PDB entry 8QP8 | electron microscopy, 3.50 A resolution | chains C and A of the 15 polymer chains in the assembly

[Chain C]
Molecule: 116 kDa U5 small nuclear ribonucleoprotein component
From: Homo sapiens
UniProtKB: Q15029 (U5S1_HUMAN); residues 1-972 here = UniProt positions 1-972
Chain sequence (972 residues; numbered 1 to 972; the number before each row is that of its first residue):
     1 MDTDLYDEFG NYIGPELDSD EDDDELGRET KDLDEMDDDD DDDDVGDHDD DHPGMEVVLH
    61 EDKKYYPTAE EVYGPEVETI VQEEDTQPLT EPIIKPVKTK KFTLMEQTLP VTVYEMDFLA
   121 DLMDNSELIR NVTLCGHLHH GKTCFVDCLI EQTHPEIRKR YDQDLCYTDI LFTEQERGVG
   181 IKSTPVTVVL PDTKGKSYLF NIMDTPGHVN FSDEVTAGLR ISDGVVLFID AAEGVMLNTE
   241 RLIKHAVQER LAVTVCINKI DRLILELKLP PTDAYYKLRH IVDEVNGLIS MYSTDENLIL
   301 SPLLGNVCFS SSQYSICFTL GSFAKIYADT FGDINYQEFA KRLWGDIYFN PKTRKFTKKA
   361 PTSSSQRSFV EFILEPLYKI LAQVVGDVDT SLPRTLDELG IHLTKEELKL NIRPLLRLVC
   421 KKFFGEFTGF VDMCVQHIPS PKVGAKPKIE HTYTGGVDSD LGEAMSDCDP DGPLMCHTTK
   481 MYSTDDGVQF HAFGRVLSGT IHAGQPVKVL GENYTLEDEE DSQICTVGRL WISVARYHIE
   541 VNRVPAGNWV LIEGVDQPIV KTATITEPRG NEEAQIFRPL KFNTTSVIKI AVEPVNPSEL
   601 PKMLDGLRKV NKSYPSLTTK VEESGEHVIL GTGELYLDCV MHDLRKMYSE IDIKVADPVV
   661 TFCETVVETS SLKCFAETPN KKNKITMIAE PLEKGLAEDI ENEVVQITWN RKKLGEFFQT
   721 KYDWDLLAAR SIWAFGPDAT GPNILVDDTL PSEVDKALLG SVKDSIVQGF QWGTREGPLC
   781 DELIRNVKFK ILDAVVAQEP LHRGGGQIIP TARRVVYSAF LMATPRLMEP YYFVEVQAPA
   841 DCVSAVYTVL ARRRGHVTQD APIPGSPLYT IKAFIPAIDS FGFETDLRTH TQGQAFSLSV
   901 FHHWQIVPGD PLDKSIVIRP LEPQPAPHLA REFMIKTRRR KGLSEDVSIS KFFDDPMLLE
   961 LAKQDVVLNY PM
Disordered / not traced: 1-104, 957-972
UniProt features mapped onto this chain:
  - binding site (GTP): G136 to T143, D204 to H208, N258 to D261
  - modified residue: M1 (N-acetylmethionine), S19 (Phosphoserine), T86 (Phosphothreonine)
  - cross-link: K64 (Glycyl lysine isopeptide (Lys-Gly) (interchain with G-Cter in SUMO1))
  - natural variant: R262 (R262W: In MFDM), C476 (C476R: In MFDM), L637 (L637R: In MFDM)

[Chain A]
Molecule: Pre-mRNA-processing-splicing factor 8
From: Homo sapiens
UniProtKB: Q6P2Q9 (PRP8_HUMAN); numbering as in UniProt (aligned over 1-2335)
Chain sequence (2335 residues; numbered 1 to 2335; the number before each row is that of its first residue):
     1 MAGVFPYRGP GNPVPGPLAP LPDYMSEEKL QEKARKWQQL QAKRYAEKRK FGFVDAQKED
    61 MPPEHVRKII RDHGDMTNRK FRHDKRVYLG ALKYMPHAVL KLLENMPMPW EQIRDVPVLY
   121 HITGAISFVN EIPWVIEPVY ISQWGSMWIM MRREKRDRRH FKRMRFPPFD DEEPPLDYAD
   181 NILDVEPLEA IQLELDPEED APVLDWFYDH QPLRDSRKYV NGSTYQRWQF TLPMMSTLYR
   241 LANQLLTDLV DDNYFYLFDL KAFFTSKALN MAIPGGPKFE PLVRDINLQD EDWNEFNDIN
   301 KIIIRQPIRT EYKIAFPYLY NNLPHHVHLT WYHTPNVVFI KTEDPDLPAF YFDPLINPIS
   361 HRHSVKSQEP LPDDDEEFEL PEFVEPFLKD TPLYTDNTAN GIALLWAPRP FNLRSGRTRR
   421 ALDIPLVKNW YREHCPAGQP VKVRVSYQKL LKYYVLNALK HRPPKAQKKR YLFRSFKATK
   481 FFQSTKLDWV EVGLQVCRQG YNMLNLLIHR KNLNYLHLDY NFNLKPVKTL TTKERKKSRF
   541 GNAFHLCREV LRLTKLVVDS HVQYRLGNVD AFQLADGLQY IFAHVGQLTG MYRYKYKLMR
   601 QIRMCKDLKH LIYYRFNTGP VGKGPGCGFW AAGWRVWLFF MRGITPLLER WLGNLLARQF
   661 EGRHSKGVAK TVTKQRVESH FDLELRAAVM HDILDMMPEG IKQNKARTIL QHLSEAWRCW
   721 KANIPWKVPG LPTPIENMIL RYVKAKADWW TNTAHYNRER IRRGATVDKT VCKKNLGRLT
   781 RLYLKAEQER QHNYLKDGPY ITAEEAVAVY TTTVHWLESR RFSPIPFPPL SYKHDTKLLI
   841 LALERLKEAY SVKSRLNQSQ REELGLIEQA YDNPHEALSR IKRHLLTQRA FKEVGIEFMD
   901 LYSHLVPVYD VEPLEKITDA YLDQYLWYEA DKRRLFPPWI KPADTEPPPL LVYKWCQGIN
   961 NLQDVWETSE GECNVMLESR FEKMYEKIDL TLLNRLLRLI VDHNIADYMT AKNNVVINYK
  1021 DMNHTNSYGI IRGLQFASFI VQYYGLVMDL LVLGLHRASE MAGPPQMPND FLSFQDIATE
  1081 AAHPIRLFCR YIDRIHIFFR FTADEARDLI QRYLTEHPDP NNENIVGYNN KKCWPRDARM
  1141 RLMKHDVNLG RAVFWDIKNR LPRSVTTVQW ENSFVSVYSK DNPNLLFNMC GFECRILPKC
  1201 RTSYEEFTHK DGVWNLQNEV TKERTAQCFL RVDDESMQRF HNRVRQILMA SGSTTFTKIV
  1261 NKWNTALIGL MTYFREAVVN TQELLDLLVK CENKIQTRIK IGLNSKMPSR FPPVVFYTPK
  1321 ELGGLGMLSM GHVLIPQSDL RWSKQTDVGI THFRSGMSHE EDQLIPNLYR YIQPWESEFI
  1381 DSQRVWAEYA LKRQEAIAQN RRLTLEDLED SWDRGIPRIN TLFQKDRHTL AYDKGWRVRT
  1441 DFKQYQVLKQ NPFWWTHQRH DGKLWNLNNY RTDMIQALGG VEGILEHTLF KGTYFPTWEG
  1501 LFWEKASGFE ESMKWKKLTN AQRSGLNQIP NRRFTLWWSP TINRANVYVG FQVQLDLTGI
  1561 FMHGKIPTLK ISLIQIFRAH LWQKIHESIV MDLCQVFDQE LDALEIETVQ KETIHPRKSY
  1621 KMNSSCADIL LFASYKWNVS RPSLLADSKD VMDSTTTQKY WIDIQLRWGD YDSHDIERYA
  1681 RAKFLDYTTD NMSIYPSPTG VLIAIDLAYN LHSAYGNWFP GSKPLIQQAM AKIMKANPAL
  1741 YVLRERIRKG LQLYSSEPTE PYLSSQNYGE LFSNQIIWFV DDTNVYRVTI HKTFEGNLTT
  1801 KPINGAIFIF NPRTGQLFLK IIHTSVWAGQ KRLGQLAKWK TAEEVAALIR SLPVEEQPKQ
  1861 IIVTRKGMLD PLEVHLLDFP NIVIKGSELQ LPFQACLKVE KFGDLILKAT EPQMVLFNLY
  1921 DDWLKTISSY TAFSRLILIL RALHVNNDRA KVILKPDKTT ITEPHHIWPT LTDEEWIKVE
  1981 VQLKDLILAD YGKKNNVNVA SLTQSEIRDI ILGMEISAPS QQRQQIAEIE KQTKEQSQLT
  2041 ATQTRTVNKH GDEIITSTTS NYETQTFSSK TEWRVRAISA ANLHLRTNHI YVSSDDIKET
  2101 GYTYILPKNV LKKFICISDL RAQIAGYLYG VSPPDNPQVK EIRCIVMVPQ WGTHQTVHLP
  2161 GQLPQHEYLK EMEPLGWIHT QPNESPQLSP QDVTTHAKIM ADNPSWDGEK TIIITCSFTP
  2221 GSCTLTAYKL TPSGYEWGRQ NTDKGNNPKG YLPSHYERVQ MLLSDRFLGF FMVPAQSSWN
  2281 YNFMGVRHDP NMKYELQLAN PKEFYHEVHR PSHFLNFALL QEGEVYSADR EDLYA
Disordered / not traced: 1-57, 74-83, 363-368, 659-678, 1356-1362, 1756-2067, 2320-2324
Small-molecule neighbours: inositol hexakisphosphate (IHP): K155, R163, K442, Y580, H584, K606, K609, H610, Y613, Y614, N617, K623, G624, P625
UniProt features mapped onto this chain:
  - region: M1513 to L1526 (Important for branch point selection), P2301 to A2335 (Required for interaction with EFTUD2 and SNRNP200)
  - modified residue: A2 (N-acetylalanine), S859 (Phosphoserine), S1358 (Phosphoserine), K1425 (N6,N6-dimethyllysine), K1463 (N6-acetyllysine)
  - natural variant: P2301 (P2301T: In RP13), F2304 (F2304L: In RP13), H2309 (H2309P: In RP13; H2309R: In RP13), R2310 (R2310G: In RP13; R2310K: In RP13), F2314 (F2314L: In RP13), Y2334 (Y2334N: In RP13)
  - mutagenesis: V1788 (V1788D: Strongly reduced interaction with RNA), T1789 (T1789P: Strongly reduced interaction with RNA)

[Chain C / chain A interface]
Contacting residue pairs - 225 pairs, chain C then chain A:
  H139(C) with H333(A)
  T173(C) with L329(A)
  Q175(C) with W331(A)
  E176(C) with K261(A); L329(A); W331(A)
  R177(C) with A315(A), hydrogen bond (side chain-backbone); F316(A); L329(A); T330(A), hydrogen bond (side chain-backbone); W331(A); Y332(A), hydrogen bond (backbone-backbone)
  G178(C) with W331(A)
  V179(C) with Y332(A), hydrophobic
  H208(C) with Y332(A), hydrogen bond
  R262(C) with N336(A), hydrogen bond (side chain-backbone); V338(A)
  I264(C) with F350(A)
  L265(C) with F339(A); I402(A); L405(A), hydrophobic; W406(A), hydrogen bond (backbone-side chain)
  E266(C) with V338(A), hydrogen bond (side chain-backbone); F339(A); I340(A), hydrogen bond (backbone-backbone); W406(A)
  L267(C) with V338(A), hydrophobic; I356(A)
  K268(C) with F339(A); I340(A), hydrogen bond (side chain-backbone); T342(A), hydrogen bond; A349(A); F350(A); Y351(A), hydrogen bond (backbone-backbone); I402(A)
  L269(C) with F350(A); F352(A), hydrophobic; I356(A), hydrophobic
  P270(C) with F350(A); Y351(A); F352(A)
  P271(C) with L393(A), hydrophobic
  D273(C) with F352(A)
  Y276(C) with I359(A); H361(A)
  K277(C) with I359(A)
  R279(C) with R362(A); E369(A)
  H280(C) with I359(A)
  D283(C) with R362(A), salt bridge
  L303(C) with L371(A), hydrophobic
  L304(C) with P370(A), hydrophobic
  F323(C) with F387(A), hydrophobic
  I326(C) with F387(A), hydrophobic
  Y327(C) with E385(A); P386(A); F387(A), hydrogen bond (side chain-backbone)
  T330(C) with F387(A)
  F331(C) with F383(A); V384(A), hydrophobic; E385(A)
  D333(C) with P381(A)
  I334(C) with F378(A), hydrophobic; L380(A), hydrophobic
  E338(C) with F378(A)
  F339(C) with F378(A), hydrophobic; L380(A), hydrophobic
  K341(C) with P372(A)
  R342(C) with P372(A); E376(A), salt bridge; F378(A)
  W344(C) with E369(A); L371(A)
  G345(C) with E369(A); L371(A)
  I347(C) with L371(A), hydrophobic; P372(A)
  F349(C) with L380(A), hydrophobic
  T353(C) with E379(A)
  R354(C) with E379(A); L380(A), hydrogen bond (backbone-backbone); P381(A), hydrogen bond (side chain-backbone); E382(A), hydrogen bond (side chain-backbone); V384(A), hydrogen bond (side chain-backbone)
  K355(C) with E376(A), hydrogen bond (side chain-backbone); E377(A); F378(A); E379(A)
  F356(C) with F378(A), hydrophobic
  K358(C) with L371(A); P372(A), hydrogen bond (side chain-backbone); D374(A), salt bridge
  E371(C) with P386(A)
  F372(C) with L380(A), hydrophobic
  P376(C) with F387(A), hydrophobic
  Y378(C) with L393(A), hydrophobic
  K379(C) with L388(A), hydrogen bond (side chain-backbone); K389(A); T391(A); P392(A); L393(A)
  I380(C) with L388(A), hydrophobic
  A382(C) with F350(A), hydrophobic; L393(A); T398(A)
  Q383(C) with T391(A)
  V385(C) with L232(A); G401(A); I402(A), hydrophobic
  G386(C) with N397(A)
  D387(C) with T395(A), hydrogen bond; N397(A); T398(A)
  V388(C) with L232(A), hydrophobic
  D389(C) with K218(A), salt bridge; T231(A), hydrogen bond
  E398(C) with L388(A); D390(A); T391(A)
  L399(C) with F387(A), hydrophobic
  L408(C) with R414(A), hydrogen bond (backbone-side chain)
  K409(C) with R414(A)
  L410(C) with R414(A), hydrogen bond (backbone-side chain)
  N411(C) with L413(A); R414(A); S415(A)
  I412(C) with L232(A), hydrophobic; L405(A), hydrophobic
  R413(C) with L405(A), hydrogen bond (side chain-backbone); W406(A)
  A591(C) with F296(A)
  V592(C) with F296(A)
  E593(C) with F296(A)
  V595(C) with L323(A), hydrophobic
  P597(C) with N1121(A); N1122(A); V1126(A)
  S598(C) with N1121(A), hydrogen bond (backbone-side chain); E1123(A)
  L600(C) with N1121(A)
  P601(C) with N1121(A)
  E634(C) with F316(A); L319(A); Y320(A), hydrogen bond
  L635(C) with F316(A), hydrophobic; Y332(A)
  D638(C) with F316(A); Y318(A)
  M641(C) with Y318(A)
  H642(C) with Y318(A), hydrogen bond
  R645(C) with Y318(A), hydrogen bond (side chain-backbone); N321(A), hydrogen bond (side chain-backbone); N322(A); P324(A)
  K646(C) with Y318(A); P324(A)
  D652(C) with L323(A); H325(A), salt bridge
  I653(C) with N322(A)
  K654(C) with F296(A); N322(A)
  V655(C) with F296(A); L319(A); N322(A), hydrogen bond (backbone-side chain)
  A656(C) with F296(A)
  D657(C) with I302(A); I303(A); I308(A)
  P658(C) with Y320(A)
  Q837(C) with N336(A)
  R852(C) with Q306(A), hydrogen bond (backbone-side chain)
  R853(C) with Q306(A); Y312(A), hydrogen bond
  P862(C) with N357(A)
  I863(C) with N357(A), hydrogen bond (backbone-side chain)
  G865(C) with I356(A); N357(A), hydrogen bond (backbone-backbone)
  S866(C) with I356(A); N357(A), hydrogen bond (backbone-side chain)
  P867(C) with V338(A), hydrophobic; I340(A), hydrophobic; L355(A); N357(A)
  L868(C) with V338(A), hydrophobic; N357(A), hydrogen bond (backbone-side chain)
  Y869(C) with N357(A)
  I878(C) with R305(A)
  D879(C) with R305(A), salt bridge
  F881(C) with Y312(A); Y320(A)
  G882(C) with Y312(A)
  E884(C) with Y256(A); Y332(A)
  T885(C) with Y256(A), hydrogen bond; L257(A); E311(A); Y312(A); A315(A)
  D886(C) with Y312(A), hydrogen bond
  R888(C) with N253(A), hydrogen bond; Y256(A); H333(A)
  T889(C) with Y256(A)
  Q892(C) with N253(A); Y254(A), hydrogen bond; H434(A), hydrogen bond
  G893(C) with N253(A)
  Q894(C) with N336(A)
  F896(C) with Y332(A), hydrophobic; H333(A)
  P920(C) with I299(A); N300(A)
  L921(C) with I304(A), hydrophobic
  P923(C) with I304(A); R305(A)
  Q924(C) with R305(A), hydrogen bond (backbone-side chain)
  L929(C) with R305(A)
  E932(C) with I304(A)
  F933(C) with I303(A), hydrophobic
  K936(C) with N300(A); K301(A); I302(A), hydrogen bond (side chain-backbone); I303(A)
  R939(C) with N300(A), hydrogen bond (side chain-backbone); K301(A)
Other interface residues (no listed pair), chain C (139 interface residues in all): E233, K259, Y275, D346, T357, E375, T395, F423, I590, S624, L637, V659, F662, R854, P864, R919, E922, T937, R940
Other interface residues (no listed pair), chain A (97 interface residues in all): N294, E295, R309, P317, P335, V337, D373, P1120, Y1204

[In short]
Chain C and chain A form an interface of 139 and 97 residues respectively; the contacts include 44 hydrogen
bonds and 6 salt bridges. Polar contacts include D283(C)-R362(A), R342(C)-E376(A) and K358(C)-D374(A). Chain A
binds inositol hexakisphosphate.
Chain C is 116 kDa U5 small nuclear ribonucleoprotein component and chain A is Pre-mRNA-processing-splicing
factor 8, both from Homo sapiens; the structure, Cryo-EM Structure of Pre-B Complex (core part), was
determined by electron microscopy together with 8QOZ, 8QP9, 8QPA, 8QPB, 8QPE and 8QPK from the same study.
